Entry 8JH2 (electron microscopy, 5.70 A resolution (low resolution: residue-level contacts below are approximate; hydrogen-bond / salt-bridge calls are withheld)); this record covers chains T and e of the 28 polymer chains in the assembly.

Chain T:
Molecule: 228-nt DNA strand
From: synthetic construct
Sequence (228 nucleotides; numbered -72 to 155; the number before each row is that of its first residue; numbers below 1 keep their minus sign (DA-72 is residue -72)):
   -72 ATCAGAATCC CGGTGCCGAG GCCGCTCAAT TGGTCGTAGA CAGCTCTAGC ACCGCTTAAA
   -12 CGCACGTACG CGCTGTCCCC CGCGTTTTAA CCGCCAAGGG GATTACACCC AAGACACCAG
    48 GCACGAGACA GAAAAAAACA ACGAAAACGG CCACCACCCA AACACACCAA ACACAAGAGC
   108 TAATTGACTG ACGTAAGCGT GGACCTCCTA TTGCTTTAAA GGCAGAGG
Unresolved in the structure: 55-155

Chain e:
Name: Histone H3.3
From: Homo sapiens
UniProtKB: P84243 (H33_HUMAN); residues 0-135 here correspond to UniProt positions 1-136 (UniProt number = residue number + 1)
Amino-acid sequence (136 residues; row label = number of the first residue in the row; numbering starts at 0):
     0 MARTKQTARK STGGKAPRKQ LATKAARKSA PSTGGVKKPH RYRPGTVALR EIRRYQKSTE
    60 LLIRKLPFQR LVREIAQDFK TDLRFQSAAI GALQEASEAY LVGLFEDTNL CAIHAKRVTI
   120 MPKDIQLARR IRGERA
Unresolved in the structure: 0-35, 135
Curated features (UniProtKB/Swiss-Prot):
  - site: Ser31 (Interaction with ZMYND11)
  - modified residue: Arg2 (Asymmetric dimethylarginine), Thr3 (Phosphothreonine), Lys4 (Allysine), Gln5 (5-glutamyl dopamine), Thr6 (Phosphothreonine), Arg8 (Citrulline), Lys9 (N6,N6,N6-trimethyllysine), Ser10 (ADP-ribosylserine), Thr11 (Phosphothreonine), Lys14 (N6-(2-hydroxyisobutyryl)lysine), Arg17 (Asymmetric dimethylarginine), Lys18 (N6-(2-hydroxyisobutyryl)lysine), Lys23 (N6-(2-hydroxyisobutyryl)lysine), Arg26 (Citrulline), Lys27 (N6,N6,N6-trimethyllysine), Ser28 (ADP-ribosylserine), Ser31 (Phosphoserine), Lys36 (N6,N6,N6-trimethyllysine), Lys37 (N6-methyllysine), Tyr41 (Phosphotyrosine) and 9 more in UniProt
  - lipidation: Lys18 (N6-decanoyllysine)

Chain T / chain e interface:
Contacting residue pairs - 14 pairs, chain T then chain e:
  DA-67(T) - His39(e)
  DA-66(T) - Tyr41(e)
  DA-66(T) - Arg49(e)
  DT-65(T) - Arg49(e)
  DC-64(T) - Lys56(e)
  DC8(T) - Arg40(e)
  DC8(T) - Pro43(e)
  DG9(T) - Arg40(e)
  DG9(T) - Tyr41(e)
  DG9(T) - Val46(e)
  DG9(T) - Ala47(e)
  DC10(T) - Arg40(e)
  DA16(T) - Arg69(e)
  DA17(T) - Arg69(e)
Also at the interface, not in a pair above, chain T (11 interface residues in all): DA-69, DG-68
Also at the interface, not in a pair above, chain e (13 interface residues in all): Lys36, Arg42, Gly44, Leu65

In short:
The interface between chain T and chain e involves 11 residues on one side and 13 on the other.
Here chain T is a 228-nt DNA strand (synthetic construct) and chain e is Histone H3.3 (Homo sapiens). Entry
8JH2 (RNA polymerase II elongation complex bound with Elf1, Spt4/5 and foreign DNA, stalled at SHL(-1) of ...)
was determined by electron microscopy (same publication as 8JH3 and 8JH4).
